Entry 7DUL (X-ray diffraction, 3.62 A resolution); this record covers chains A and H of the 23 polymer chains in the assembly.

[Chain A]
Molecule: 30S Ribosomal RNA rRNA
Organism: Thermus thermophilus HB8
Sequence (1522 nucleotides; numbered 0 to 1544 plus 19 insertion-coded residues; 42 numbers in that range are skipped by the numbering (no residue carries them; nothing is unmodelled there); the number before each row is that of its first residue; a row labelled like 190A-190L holds insertion residues (190A, then the next letters in order); numbering starts at 0):
     0 UUUGUUGGAG AGUCUGAUCC UGGCUCAGGG UGAACGCUGG CGGCGUGCCU AAGACAUGCA
    60 AGUCGUGCGG G
    73 CCGCGGGGUU UU
    88 ACUCCG
    95 UGGUC
   101 AGCGGCGGAC GGGUGAGUAA CGCGUGGGU
  129A G
   130 ACCUACCCGG AAGAGGGGGA CAACCCGGGG AAACUCGGGC UAAUCCCCCA UGUGGACCCG
   190 C
190A-190L CCCUUGGGGUGU
   191 GUCCAAAGGG CUUU
   216 GCCCGCUUCC GGAUGGGCCC GCGUCCCAUC AGCUAGUUGG UGGGGUAAUG GCCCACCAAG
   276 GCGACGACGG GUAGCCGGUC UGAGAGGAUG GCCGGCCACA GGGGCACUGA GACACGGGCC
   336 CCACUCCUAC GGGAGGCAGC AGUUAGGAAU CUUCCGCAAU GGGCGCAAGC CUGACGGAGC
   396 GACGCCGCUU GGAGGAAGAA GCCCUUCGGG GUGUAAACUC CUGAA
   442 CCCGGGACGA AACCCCCGAC GA
   474 GGGGACUGAC GGUACCGGG
   494 GUAAUAGCGC CGGCCAACUC CGUGCCAGCA GCCGCGGUAA UACGGAGGGC GCGAGCGUUA
   554 CCCGGAUUCA CUGGGCGUAA AGGGCGUGUA GGCGGCCUGG GGCGUCCCAU GUGAAAGACC
   614 ACGGCUCAAC CGUGGGGGAG CGUGGGAUAC GCUCAGGCUA GACGGUGGGA GAGGGUGGUG
   674 GAAUUCCCGG AGUAGCGGUG AAAUGCGCAG AUACCGGGAG GAACGCCGAU GGCGAAGGCA
   734 GCCACCUGGU CCACCCGUGA CGCUGAGGCG CGAAAGCGUG GGGAGCAAAC CGGAUUAGAU
   794 ACCCGGGUAG UCCACGCCCU AAACGAUGCG CGCUAGGUCU CUGGGUCU
   848 CCUGGGGGCC GAAGCUAACG CGUUAAGCGC GCCGCCUGGG GAGUACGGCC GCAAGGCUGA
   908 AACUCAAAGG AAUUGACGGG GGCCCGCACA AGCGGUGGAG CAUGUGGUUU AAUUCGAAGX
   968 AACGCGAAGA ACCUUACCAG GCCUUGACAU GCUAGG
 1003A G
  1004 AACCCGGGUG AAAGCCUGGG GUGCCCC
1030A-1030D GCGA
  1031 GGGGAGCCCU AGCACAGGUG CUGCAUGGCC GUCGUCAGCU CGUGCCGUGA GGUGUUGGGU
  1091 UAAGUCCCGC AACGAGCGCA ACCCCCGCCG UUAGUUGCCA GCGGUUCGGC CGGGCACUCU
  1151 AACGGGACUG CCCGCGAAA
  1171 GCGGGAGGAA GGAGGGGACG ACGUCUGGUC AGCAUGGCCC UUACGGCCUG GGCGACACAC
  1231 GUGCUACAAU GCCCACUACA AAGCGAUGCC ACCCGGCAAC GGGGAGCUAA UCGCAAAAAG
  1291 GUGGGCCCAG UUCGGAUUGG GGUCUGCAAC CCGACCCCAU GAAGCCGGAA UCGCUAGUAA
  1351 UCGCGGAUCA G
 1361A C
  1362 CAUGCCGCGG UGAAUACGUU CCCGGGCCUU GUACACACXG CCXGUXACGC CAUGGGAGCG
  1422 GGCUCUACCC GAAGUCGCCG GG
  1446 AGCCUACGGG
  1459 CAGGCGCCGA GGGUAGGGCC CGUGACUGGG GCGAAGUCGU AACAAGGUAG CUGUACCGGA
  1519 AGGUGCGGCU GGAUCCACUC CUUUCU
Not modelled in the structure: 0-4, 1534-1538
Modified / non-standard residues: PSU (pseudouridine-5'-monophosphate) at position 516, 7MG (7N-methyl-8-hydroguanosine-5'-monophosphate) at position 527, M2G (N2-dimethylguanosine-5'-monophosphate) at position 966, 5MC (5-methylcytidine-5'-monophosphate) at position 967, 2MG (2N-methylguanosine-5'-monophosphate) at position 1207, 5MC (5-methylcytidine-5'-monophosphate) at position 1400, 4OC (4n,o2'-methylcytidine-5'-monophosphate) at position 1402, 5MC (5-methylcytidine-5'-monophosphate) at position 1404, 5MC (5-methylcytidine-5'-monophosphate) at position 1407, UR3 (3-methyluridine-5'-monophoshate) at position 1498, MA6 (6N-dimethyladenosine-5'-monophoshate) at position 1518, MA6 (6N-dimethyladenosine-5'-monophoshate) at position 1519, PSU (pseudouridine-5'-monophosphate) at position 1540, PSU (pseudouridine-5'-monophosphate) at position 1541
Metal / ion sites: Mg2+ site 1 near G28 (its only coordinating residue here); Mg2+ site 2 near G38 (its only coordinating residue here); Mg2+ site 3 near C48 (its only coordinating residue here); Mg2+ site 4: A59, U387; Mg2+ site 5: G61, G105; Mg2+ site 6 near U98 (its only coordinating residue here); Mg2+ site 7: G107, G326; Mg2+ site 8: A109, G331; Mg2+ site 9 near G111 (its only coordinating residue here); Mg2+ site 10 near G117 (its only coordinating residue here); Mg2+ site 11: C121, G124, U125; Mg2+ site 12 near A149 (its only coordinating residue here); 90 more Mg2+ sites not listed
Residues lining bound ligands: Sisomicin (SIS; (1S,2S,3R,4S,6R)-4,6-diamino-3-{[(2S,3R)-3-amino-6-(aminomethyl)-3,4-dihydro-2H-pyran-2-yl]oxy}-2-hydroxycyclohexyl 3-deoxy-4-C-methyl-3-(methylamino)-beta-L-arabinopyranoside): 5MC_1404, G1405, U1406, 5MC_1407, A1408, C1409, G1491, A1492, A1493, G1494, U1495

[Chain H]
Molecule: 30S ribosomal protein S8
Organism: Thermus thermophilus HB8
UniProt: P0DOY9 (RS8_THET8); residue numbers follow UniProt; this construct covers 1-138
Chain sequence (138 residues; row label = number of the first residue in the row):
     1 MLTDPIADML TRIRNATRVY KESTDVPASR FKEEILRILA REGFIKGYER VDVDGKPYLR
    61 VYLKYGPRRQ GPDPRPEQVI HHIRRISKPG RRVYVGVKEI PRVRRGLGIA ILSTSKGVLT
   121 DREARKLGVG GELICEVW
Metal / ion sites: Mg2+ near Arg102 (its only coordinating residue here)

[Interface between chain A and chain H]
Residue-residue contacts (68; chain A residue first):
  C564(A) - Arg91(H)  hydrogen bond to the sugar
  C586(A) - Pro89(H)  phosphate contact
  C586(A) - Gly90(H)  sugar contact
  G587(A) - Thr3(H)  sugar contact
  G587(A) - Pro89(H)  phosphate contact
  G587(A) - Arg92(H)  salt bridge to the phosphate
  G588(A) - Leu2(H)  sugar contact
  G588(A) - Pro5(H)  phosphate contact
  C589(A) - Pro5(H)  phosphate contact
  C589(A) - Ala28(H)  sugar contact
  C589(A) - Ser29(H)  sugar contact
  C590(A) - Ser29(H)  phosphate contact
  C590(A) - Arg30(H)  hydrogen bond to the phosphate
  U591(A) - Arg30(H)  salt bridge to the phosphate
  G597(A) - Tyr94(H)  hydrogen bond to the base
  U598(A) - Tyr94(H)  sugar contact
  C599(A) - Val95(H)  sugar contact
  C599(A) - Gly96(H)  phosphate contact
  C599(A) - Val97(H)  phosphate contact
  C599(A) - Val129(H)  sugar contact
  C599(A) - Gly130(H)  hydrogen bond to the sugar
  C599(A) - Gly131(H)  sugar contact
  C600(A) - Gly96(H)  phosphate contact
  C600(A) - Val97(H)  hydrogen bond to the phosphate
  C600(A) - Gly128(H)  sugar contact
  A640(A) - Ser115(H)  hydrogen bond to the sugar
  U641(A) - Ser115(H)  sugar contact
  A642(A) - Phe31(H)  sugar contact
  A642(A) - Ser113(H)  hydrogen bond to the base
  A642(A) - Thr114(H)  base contact
  A642(A) - Ser115(H)  base contact
  A642(A) - Val118(H)  sugar contact
  C643(A) - Phe31(H)  sugar contact
  C643(A) - Arg92(H)  sugar contact
  C643(A) - Tyr94(H)  base contact
  C643(A) - Ser113(H)  hydrogen bond to the sugar
  C643(A) - Glu132(H)  hydrogen bond to the sugar
  G644(A) - Arg92(H)  sugar contact
  U652(A) - Lys56(H)  phosphate contact
  A653(A) - Lys56(H)  salt bridge to the phosphate
  G654(A) - Met1(H)  hydrogen bond to the sugar
  G755(A) - Met1(H)  base contact
  C824(A) - Met1(H)  hydrogen bond to the sugar
  G825(A) - Asp8(H)  hydrogen bond to the sugar
  G825(A) - Thr11(H)  base contact
  G825(A) - Arg12(H)  hydrogen bond to the sugar
  C826(A) - Arg12(H)  sugar contact
  C826(A) - Asn15(H)  hydrogen bond to the base
  U827(A) - Asn15(H)  sugar contact
  U827(A) - Val19(H)  sugar contact
  A828(A) - Lys21(H)  salt bridge to the phosphate
  A859(A) - Val19(H)  base contact
  A860(A) - Arg18(H)  sugar contact
  A860(A) - Arg75(H)  hydrogen bond to the phosphate
  G861(A) - Arg75(H)  salt bridge to the phosphate
  G874(A) - Asn15(H)  base contact
  C875(A) - Thr11(H)  base contact
  C875(A) - Arg14(H)  hydrogen bond to the sugar
  C875(A) - Asn15(H)  hydrogen bond to the sugar
  G876(A) - Ala7(H)  sugar contact
  G876(A) - Thr11(H)  hydrogen bond to the sugar
  G876(A) - Arg14(H)  phosphate contact
  C877(A) - Thr3(H)  hydrogen bond to the sugar
  C877(A) - Asp4(H)  sugar contact
  C877(A) - Lys88(H)  phosphate contact
  G878(A) - Thr3(H)  hydrogen bond to the sugar
  G878(A) - Lys88(H)  phosphate contact
  G878(A) - Pro89(H)  phosphate contact
Also at the interface, not in a pair above, chain A (37 interface residues in all): A632, A753, G823, C879
Also at the interface, not in a pair above, chain H (41 interface residues in all): Pro57, Lys98, Gly117

[Summary]
Chain A and chain H form an interface of 37 and 41 residues respectively; the contacts include 20 hydrogen
bonds and 5 salt bridges. Polar contacts include G597(A)-Tyr94(H), A642(A)-Ser113(H) and C826(A)-Asn15(H).
Ligands of chain A: Sisomicin.
Here chain A is 30S Ribosomal RNA rRNA and chain H is 30S ribosomal protein S8, both from Thermus thermophilus
HB8. Entry 7DUL (Crystal structure of the Thermus thermophilus (HB8) 30S ribosomal subunit with mRNA and
cognate transfer RNA ...) was determined by X-ray diffraction.
